Entry 4XGC (X-ray diffraction, 3.50 A resolution); this record covers chains C and E of the 7 polymer chains in the assembly.

Chain C:
Molecule: Origin recognition complex subunit 3
Organism: Drosophila melanogaster
UniProt: Q7K2L1 (Q7K2L1_DROME); numbering as in UniProt (aligned over 47-721)
Sequence (676 residues; each row starts with the number of its first residue):
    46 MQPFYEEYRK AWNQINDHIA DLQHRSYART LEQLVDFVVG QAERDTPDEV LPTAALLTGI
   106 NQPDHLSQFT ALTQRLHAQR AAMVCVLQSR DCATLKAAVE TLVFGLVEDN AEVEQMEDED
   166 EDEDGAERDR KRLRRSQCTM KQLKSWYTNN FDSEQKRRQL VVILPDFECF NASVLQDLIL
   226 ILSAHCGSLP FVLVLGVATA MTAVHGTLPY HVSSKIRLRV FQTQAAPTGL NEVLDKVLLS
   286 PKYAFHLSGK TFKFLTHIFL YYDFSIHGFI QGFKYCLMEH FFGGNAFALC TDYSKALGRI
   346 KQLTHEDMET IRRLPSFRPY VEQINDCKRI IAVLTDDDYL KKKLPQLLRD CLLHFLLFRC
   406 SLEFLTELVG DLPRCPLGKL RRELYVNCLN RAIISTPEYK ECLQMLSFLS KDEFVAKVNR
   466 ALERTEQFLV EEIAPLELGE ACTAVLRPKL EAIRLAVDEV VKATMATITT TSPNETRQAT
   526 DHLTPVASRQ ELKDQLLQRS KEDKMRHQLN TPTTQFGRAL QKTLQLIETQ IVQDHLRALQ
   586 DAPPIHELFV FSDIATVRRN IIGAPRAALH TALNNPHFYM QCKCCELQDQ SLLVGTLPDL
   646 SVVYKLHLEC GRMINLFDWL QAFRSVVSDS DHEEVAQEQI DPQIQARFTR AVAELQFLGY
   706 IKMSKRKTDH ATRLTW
Unresolved in the structure: 90-92, 161-177, 506-561, 624-642, 673-686
Sequence notes: initiating methionine (46)

Chain E:
Molecule: Origin recognition complex subunit 5
Organism: Drosophila melanogaster
UniProt: Q24169 (ORC5_DROME); residue numbers follow UniProt; this construct covers 1-460
Sequence (460 residues; row label = number of the first residue in the row):
     1 MEAICSSLEP LFPCREAAIE TLGELIGDSS ETYPSAIYLF GHSGTGKTAL TRAFLKECGK
    61 RQNVRTAHLN AIECYTTKIM LEILLDSLAP DQGDALKVDN MLDFVEQLRR QAATRVEDQG
   121 FLIAVDNAER LRDMDANVLP VLLRLQELTN LNLCVILLSQ LPFEKFYNKT GLSEIVCLHL
   181 AQYNKAETQR ILGSDFQQVR NQLLEQFAQD KKRLEICQEA VTEDFYNNYL NLFLSVFYKA
   241 CRDVPELQLT ARKCLSTYLE PVLDGTVDAT DISRLWRHIA GPLRSALTQI YMRIEKPAEE
   301 VEDFTAIEDQ SVRKLAQSLE LPYYAKFLLI AAFLASHNAA KQDKRLFVKH HGKQRKRMQT
   361 VNARAKTTEK MSTTLGPKSF SIDRLLAIFY AILEEKVGLT CNLLSQISTL VHLNLLSFVS
   421 GEQNIMEGSA RLQCTIGLEF VLQIGKVVGF NVRQYLCDFM
Unresolved in the structure: 207-210, 267-272, 296-317, 348-371, 459-460
UniProt features mapped onto this chain:
  - binding site (ATP): Gly41 to Thr48

How chain C and chain E interact:
Residue-residue contacts (56; chain C residue first):
  Ile105(C) with Leu319(E), hydrophobic; Glu320(E); Leu321(E), hydrophobic; Leu413(E), hydrophobic
  Gln107(C) with His412(E)
  Lys141(C) with Tyr75(E)
  Val144(C) with Tyr75(E)
  Cys183(C) with Tyr75(E)
  Thr184(C) with Tyr75(E); Ile79(E); Glu82(E)
  Met185(C) with Glu73(E)
  Lys186(C) with Glu82(E); Asp86(E)
  Glu213(C) with Leu413(E)
  Cys214(C) with His412(E), hydrogen bond
  Asp222(C) with Arg130(E), salt bridge
  Ile226(C) with Ile72(E); Glu73(E)
  His230(C) with Glu73(E), salt bridge
  Ala243(C) with Leu319(E); Leu413(E), hydrophobic
  Thr244(C) with Leu415(E)
  His250(C) with Met292(E)
  Tyr255(C) with Tyr291(E), hydrophobic
  Ser259(C) with Tyr291(E), hydrogen bond (side chain-backbone)
  Arg262(C) with Arg293(E)
  Leu263(C) with Arg293(E); Glu295(E), hydrogen bond (backbone-backbone)
  Ala270(C) with Glu320(E)
  Pro272(C) with Glu320(E)
  Leu305(C) with Pro322(E); Tyr323(E)
  Tyr306(C) with Pro322(E); Tyr323(E), hydrophobic; Tyr324(E), hydrogen bond (backbone-backbone)
  Tyr307(C) with Pro322(E); Tyr324(E); Val397(E); Thr400(E); Leu403(E), hydrophobic; Gln406(E), hydrogen bond (backbone-side chain)
  Asp308(C) with Gln406(E)
  Phe309(C) with Glu320(E); Leu321(E); Pro322(E)
  Ile607(C) with Thr400(E); Asn402(E)
  Gly608(C) with Cys401(E), hydrogen bond (backbone-backbone)
  Ala609(C) with Leu399(E)
  Arg611(C) with Leu399(E)
  Lys707(C) with Glu427(E), hydrogen bond (side chain-backbone); Gly428(E), hydrogen bond (side chain-backbone)
  Trp721(C) with Asp383(E); Leu386(E); Ala387(E)
Interface residues without a listed pair, chain C (40 interface residues in all): Leu140, Gln187, Leu225, Ser258, His302, Ile303, Leu719
Interface residues without a listed pair, chain E (38 interface residues in all): Asp94, Ile294, Ala325, Tyr390, Asn414, Ser429

In short:
The interface between chain C and chain E involves 40 residues on one side and 38 on the other; the contacts
include 8 hydrogen bonds and 2 salt bridges. Polar contacts include Asp222(C)-Arg130(E), His230(C)-Glu73(E)
and Cys214(C)-His412(E). UniProt lists 8 ATP-binding residues on chain E.
Here chain C is Origin recognition complex subunit 3 and chain E is Origin recognition complex subunit 5, both
from Drosophila melanogaster. Entry 4XGC (Crystal structure of the eukaryotic origin recognition complex) was
determined by X-ray diffraction.
